PDB entry 9DWE | electron microscopy, 2.80 A resolution | chains A and J of the 9 polymer chains in the assembly

Chain A:
Name: Hemagglutinin
Organism: Influenza A virus
Reference sequence: A0A8E4ZAK5 (A0A8E4ZAK5_9INFA); the construct lacks a stretch of the UniProt sequence, so the offset changes along the chain: -5 to 55 = UniProt 1-61; 56-83 = UniProt 63-90; 84-96 = UniProt 92-104; 97-125 = UniProt 106-134; 3 more segments
Chain sequence (572 residues; numbered -5 to 559 plus 7 insertion-coded residues; the number before each row is that of its first residue; a row labelled like 125A-125B holds insertion residues (125A, then the next letters in order); numbers below 1 keep their minus sign (Met-5 is residue -5)):
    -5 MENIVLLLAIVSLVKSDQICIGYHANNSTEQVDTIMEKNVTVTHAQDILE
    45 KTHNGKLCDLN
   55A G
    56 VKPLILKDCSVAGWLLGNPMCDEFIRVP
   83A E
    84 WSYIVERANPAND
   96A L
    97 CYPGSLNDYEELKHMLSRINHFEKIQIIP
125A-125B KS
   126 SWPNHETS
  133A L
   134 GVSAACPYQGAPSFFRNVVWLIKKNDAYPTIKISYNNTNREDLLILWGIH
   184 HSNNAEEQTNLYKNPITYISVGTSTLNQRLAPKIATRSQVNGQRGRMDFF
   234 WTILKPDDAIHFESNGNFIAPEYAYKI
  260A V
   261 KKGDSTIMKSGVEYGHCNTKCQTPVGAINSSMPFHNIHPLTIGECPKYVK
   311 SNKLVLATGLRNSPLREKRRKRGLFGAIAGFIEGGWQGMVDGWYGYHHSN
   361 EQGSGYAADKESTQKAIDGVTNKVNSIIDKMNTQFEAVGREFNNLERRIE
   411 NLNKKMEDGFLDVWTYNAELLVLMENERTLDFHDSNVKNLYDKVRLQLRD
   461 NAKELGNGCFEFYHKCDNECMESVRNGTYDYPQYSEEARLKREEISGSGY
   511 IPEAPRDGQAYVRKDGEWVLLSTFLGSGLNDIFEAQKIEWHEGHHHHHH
Disordered / not traced: -5 to 7, 326-332, 507-559
Disulfide bonds: Cys14-Cys469, Cys52-Cys277, Cys64-Cys76, Cys97-Cys139, Cys281-Cys305, Cys476-Cys480
Covalently attached groups: N-acetylglucosamine (NAG) linked to Asn21, Asn33, Asn169, Asn289, Asn486
Sequence notes: conflict Met111 (Leu120 in A0A8E4ZAK5), Gln122 (Leu131 in A0A8E4ZAK5), Ile199 (Thr211 in A0A8E4ZAK5), Ala214 (Val226 in A0A8E4ZAK5); expression tag (508-559)
What the authors report for this chain:
  - binding site for N-acetyl-alpha-neuraminic acid: Val135, His183, Glu190, Gln226
  - mutagenesis - I199T: decreased binding to glycan binding breadth

Chain J:
Name: CR9114 Fab Fab heavy chain
Organism: Homo sapiens
Notes: antibody fragment or engineered binder
Chain sequence (120 residues; row label = number of the first residue in the row; a row labelled like 82A-82C holds insertion residues (82A, then the next letters in order)):
     1 QVQLVQSGAEVKKPGSSVKVSCKSSGGTSNNYAISWVRQAPGQGLDWMGG
    51 IS
   52A P
    53 IFGSTAYAQKFQGRVTISADIFSNTAYMEL
82A-82C NSL
    83 TSEDTAVYFCARHGNYYY
100A-100D YSGM
   101 DVWGQGTTVTVS
Disulfide bonds: Cys22-Cys92

Interface between chain A and chain J:
Residue-residue contacts (38):
  His38(A) with Phe54(J), hydrogen bond (side chain-backbone); Gly55(J), hydrogen bond (side chain-backbone)
  Gln40(A) with Ile73(J); Phe74(J)
  Asp41(A) with Phe74(J)
  Ser291(A) with Asp72(J), hydrogen bond; Phe74(J)
  Met292(A) with Phe74(J), hydrophobic
  Pro293(A) with Phe74(J)
  Thr318(A) with Ile53(J)
  Val350(A) with Phe54(J); Tyr99(J)
  Asp351(A) with Phe54(J); Tyr98(J), hydrogen bond (backbone-side chain); Tyr99(J); Tyr100A(J), hydrogen bond
  Gly352(A) with Phe54(J); Tyr98(J)
  Trp353(A) with Ile53(J); Phe54(J), hydrogen bond (side chain-backbone)
  Ala368(A) with Tyr98(J)
  Lys370(A) with Asn97(J); Tyr98(J); Tyr100A(J)
  Thr373(A) with Tyr98(J)
  Gln374(A) with Asn31(J), hydrogen bond (side chain-backbone); Asn97(J); Tyr98(J), hydrogen bond (side chain-backbone)
  Ile377(A) with Asn31(J); Ile53(J), hydrophobic; Phe54(J), hydrophobic; Tyr98(J), hydrophobic
  Asp378(A) with Asn31(J), hydrogen bond
  Val380(A) with Ile53(J), hydrophobic
  Thr381(A) with Asn30(J); Asn31(J); Ile53(J)
  Ile388(A) with Phe74(J), hydrophobic
Also at the interface, not in a pair above, chain A (23 interface residues in all): Asp369, Val384, Asn385
Also at the interface, not in a pair above, chain J (14 interface residues in all): Thr28, Tyr32

Overview:
23 residues of chain A and 14 residues of chain J are in contact, with 9 hydrogen bonds. Polar pairs include
His38(A)-Phe54(J), His38(A)-Gly55(J) and Ser291(A)-Asp72(J). From the paper: a binding site for
N-acetyl-alpha-neuraminic acid at Val135(A), His183(A) and Glu190(A) among others; I199T of chain A reduces
binding to glycan binding breadth.
Here chain A is Hemagglutinin (Influenza A virus) and chain J is CR9114 Fab Fab heavy chain (Homo sapiens).
Entry 9DWE (Cryo-EM structure of hemagglutinin H5 A/Texas/37/2024 in complex with LSTa and antibody CR9114)
was determined by electron microscopy.
